Entry 8JMK (X-ray diffraction, 2.70 A resolution); this record covers chains A and E of the 6 polymer chains in the assembly.

# Chain A
Molecule: SpoOJ regulator (Soj)
From: Helicobacter pylori 26695
UniProtKB: O25759 (O25759_HELPY); residue numbers follow UniProt; this construct covers 1-264
Sequence (264 residues; each row starts with the number of its first residue):
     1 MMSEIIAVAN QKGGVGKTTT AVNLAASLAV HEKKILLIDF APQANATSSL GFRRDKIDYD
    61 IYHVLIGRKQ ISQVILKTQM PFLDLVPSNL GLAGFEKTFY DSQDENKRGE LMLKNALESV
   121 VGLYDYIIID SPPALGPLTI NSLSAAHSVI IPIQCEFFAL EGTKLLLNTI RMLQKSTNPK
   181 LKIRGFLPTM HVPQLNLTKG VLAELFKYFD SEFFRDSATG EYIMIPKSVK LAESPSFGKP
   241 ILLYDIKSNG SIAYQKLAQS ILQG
Differences from the reference sequence: engineered mutation Ala-41 (Asp in O25759)
Bound ions: Mg2+: Thr-18 (together with ATP)
Residues lining bound ligands:
  - ATP (adenosine-5'-triphosphate), molecule 1: Lys-12, Gly-13, Gly-14, Val-15, Gly-16, Lys-17, Thr-18, Thr-19, Gln-43, Asn-45, Pro-133, Met-190, Ile-225, Pro-226, Lys-227, Ser-228, Leu-231, Ala-232, Pro-235
  - ATP, molecule 2: Lys-12, Gly-13, Gln-154, Glu-156, Phe-158
From the paper describing this entry:
  - binding site for the 24-nt DNA strand (chain E): Lys-199, Lys-227
  - binding site for ATP: Lys-227

# Chain E
Molecule: 24-nt DNA strand
Sequence (24 nucleotides; numbered 1 to 24; the number before each row is that of its first residue):
     1 TCCCTGTTTC ACGTGGAACA CCCT

# Chain A / chain E interface
Residue-residue contacts (4):
  Gln-194(A) with DC10(E), sugar contact
  Lys-227(A) with DC12(E), salt bridge to the phosphate
  Ser-228(A) with DC12(E), phosphate contact
  Val-229(A) with DC12(E), hydrogen bond to the phosphate
Interface residues without a listed pair, chain A (6 interface residues in all): Glu-233, Asn-249
Interface residues without a listed pair, chain E (4 interface residues in all): DA11, DG13

# Overview
6 residues of chain A and 4 residues of chain E are in contact; the contacts include 1 hydrogen bond and 1
salt bridge. Polar contacts include Val-229(A)/DC12(E) and Lys-227(A)/DC12(E). From the paper: a binding site
for the 24-nt DNA strand (chain E) at Lys-199(A) and Lys-227(A); a binding site for ATP at Lys-227(A).
Chain A is SpoOJ regulator (Soj) (Helicobacter pylori 26695) and chain E is a 24-nt DNA strand; the structure,
Structure of Helicobacter pylori Soj mutant, D41A bound to DNA, was determined by X-ray diffraction, deposited
together with 8JMJ and 8JML.
